8VEQ - chain A; structure by X-ray diffraction, 2.40 A resolution.

# Chain A
Name: Probable peptidoglycan D, D-transpeptidase PenA
Organism: Neisseria gonorrhoeae
Notes: EC 3.4.16.4
UniProt: F2Z7K9 (F2Z7K9_NEIGO); aligned to UniProt positions 237-575 over residues 237-575
Sequence (330 residues; each row starts with the number of its first residue; note: 14 numbers in that range are skipped by the numbering (no residue carries them; nothing is unmodelled there)):
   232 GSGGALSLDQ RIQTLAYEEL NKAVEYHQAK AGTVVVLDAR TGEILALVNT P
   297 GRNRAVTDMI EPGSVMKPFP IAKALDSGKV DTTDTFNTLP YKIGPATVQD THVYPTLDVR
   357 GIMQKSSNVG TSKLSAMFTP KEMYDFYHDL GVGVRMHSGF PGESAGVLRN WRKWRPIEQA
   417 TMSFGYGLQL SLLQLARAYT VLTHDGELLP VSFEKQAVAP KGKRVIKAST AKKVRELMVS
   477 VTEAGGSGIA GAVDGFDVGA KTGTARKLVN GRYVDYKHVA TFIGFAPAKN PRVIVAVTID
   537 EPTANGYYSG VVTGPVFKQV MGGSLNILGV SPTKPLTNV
Not modelled in the structure: 232-235, 575
Construct notes: expression tag (232-236); conflict Gly-297 (Ala283 in F2Z7K9)
Residues lining bound ligands: azlocillin (59H; (2R,4S)-5,5-dimethyl-2-[(1R)-2-oxo-1-{[(2R)-2-{[(2-oxoimidazolidin-1-yl)carbonyl]amino}-2-phenylacetyl]amino}ethyl]-1,3-thiazolidine-4-carboxylic acid): Gly-309, Ser-310, Lys-313, Thr-347, Lys-361, Ser-362, Asn-364, Phe-420, Tyr-422, Ser-483, Thr-498, Gly-499, Thr-500, Ala-501, Arg-502, Tyr-509, His-514, Tyr-543, Tyr-544, Ser-545

# Summary
Ligands of chain A: azlocillin.
Chain A is Probable peptidoglycan D, D-transpeptidase PenA (Neisseria gonorrhoeae); the structure, Crystal
structure of transpeptidase domain of PBP2 from Neisseria gonorrhoeae cephalosporin-resistant strain H041 in
complex with ..., was determined by X-ray diffraction, deposited together with 8VBZ, 8VEN and 8VEP.
